Entry 2B2I (X-ray diffraction, 1.85 A resolution); this record covers chain A.

== Chain A ==
Name: ammonium transporter
Source organism: Archaeoglobus fulgidus
UniProtKB: O29285 (O29285_ARCFU); numbering as in UniProt (aligned over 1-391)
Sequence (399 residues; each row starts with the number of its first residue):
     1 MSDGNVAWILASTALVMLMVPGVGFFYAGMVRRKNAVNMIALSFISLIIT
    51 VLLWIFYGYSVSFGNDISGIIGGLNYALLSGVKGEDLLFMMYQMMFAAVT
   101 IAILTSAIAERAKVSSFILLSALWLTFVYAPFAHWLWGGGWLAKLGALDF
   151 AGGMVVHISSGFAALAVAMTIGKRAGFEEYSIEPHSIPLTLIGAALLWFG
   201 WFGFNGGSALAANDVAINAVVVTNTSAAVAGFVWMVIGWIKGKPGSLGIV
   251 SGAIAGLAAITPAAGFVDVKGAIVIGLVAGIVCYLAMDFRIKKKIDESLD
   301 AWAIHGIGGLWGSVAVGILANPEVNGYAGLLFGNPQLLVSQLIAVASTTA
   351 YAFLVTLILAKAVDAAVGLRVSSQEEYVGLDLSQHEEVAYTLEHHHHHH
Unresolved in the structure: 392-399
Construct notes: expression tag (392-399)
Curated features (UniProtKB/Swiss-Prot):
  - site (Twin-His motif. Important for optimum substrate conductance): H157, H305

== Overview ==
Chain A is ammonium transporter (Archaeoglobus fulgidus); the structure, Ammonium Transporter Amt-1 from A.
fulgidus (MA), was determined by X-ray diffraction (same publication as 2B2F, 2B2H and 2B2J).
